PDB entry 8PID | electron microscopy, 3.00 A resolution | chains P and A of the 9 polymer chains in the assembly

# Chain P
Molecule: Transcription antitermination protein RfaH
Source organism: Escherichia coli
UniProt: P0AFW0 (RFAH_ECOLI); numbering as in UniProt (aligned over 1-162)
Chain sequence (164 residues; row label = number of the first residue in the row; numbers below 1 keep their minus sign (Gly-1 is residue -1)):
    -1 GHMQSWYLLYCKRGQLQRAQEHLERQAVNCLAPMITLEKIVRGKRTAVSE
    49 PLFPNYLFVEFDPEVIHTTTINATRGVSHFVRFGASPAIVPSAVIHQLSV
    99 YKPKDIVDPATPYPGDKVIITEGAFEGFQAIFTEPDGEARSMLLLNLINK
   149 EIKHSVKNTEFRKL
Not modelled in the structure: -1 to 0
Construct notes: expression tag (-1 to 0)

# Chain A
Molecule: non-template DNA
Sequence (40 nucleotides; numbered 1 to 40; the number before each row is that of its first residue):
     1 CACCACCACGCGGGCGGTAGCGTGCTTTTTTCGATCTTCC
Not modelled in the structure: 1-2

# Chain P / chain A interface
Residue-residue contacts (21; chain P residue first):
  Tyr8(P) - DG13(A)  phosphate contact
  Lys10(P) - DG16(A)  hydrogen bond to the base
  Lys10(P) - DG17(A)  hydrogen bond to the base
  Arg11(P) - DG10(A)  base contact
  Arg11(P) - DC11(A)  hydrogen bond to the sugar
  Arg11(P) - DG12(A)  sugar contact
  His20(P) - DT18(A)  base contact
  Arg23(P) - DT18(A)  hydrogen bond to the base
  Gln24(P) - DT18(A)  base contact
  Thr68(P) - DT18(A)  sugar contact
  Thr68(P) - DA19(A)  hydrogen bond to the phosphate
  Asn70(P) - DG17(A)  hydrogen bond to the base
  Ala71(P) - DG17(A)  base contact
  Ala71(P) - DT18(A)  sugar contact
  Thr72(P) - DT18(A)  base contact
  Arg73(P) - DG17(A)  base contact
  Arg73(P) - DT18(A)  salt bridge to the phosphate
  Gly74(P) - DG17(A)  hydrogen bond to the base
  Val75(P) - DG16(A)  base contact
  Val75(P) - DG17(A)  hydrogen bond to the base
  Ser76(P) - DG16(A)  base contact
Interface residues without a listed pair, chain P (16 interface residues in all): Arg16, Thr67

# Summary
The interface between chain P and chain A involves 16 residues on one side and 8 on the other; the contacts
include 8 hydrogen bonds and 1 salt bridge. Among the polar pairs are Lys10(P)-DG16(A), Lys10(P)-DG17(A) and
Arg23(P)-DT18(A).
Chain P is Transcription antitermination protein RfaH (Escherichia coli) and chain A is non-template DNA; the
structure, backtracked E. coli transcription complex paused at ops site and bound to RfaH, was determined by
electron microscopy, deposited together with 8PEN, 8PFG, 8PFJ, 8PH9, 8PHK, 8PIB, 8PIL and 8PIM.
